PDB entry 6MJP | X-ray diffraction, 2.85 A resolution | chains C and F of the 5 polymer chains in the assembly

== Chain C ==
Molecule: Lipopolysaccharide export system protein LptC
Source organism: Vibrio cholerae
Reference sequence: A0A085S5D1 (A0A085S5D1_VIBCL); residues 1-187 here = UniProt positions 1-187
Sequence (191 residues; each row starts with the number of its first residue):
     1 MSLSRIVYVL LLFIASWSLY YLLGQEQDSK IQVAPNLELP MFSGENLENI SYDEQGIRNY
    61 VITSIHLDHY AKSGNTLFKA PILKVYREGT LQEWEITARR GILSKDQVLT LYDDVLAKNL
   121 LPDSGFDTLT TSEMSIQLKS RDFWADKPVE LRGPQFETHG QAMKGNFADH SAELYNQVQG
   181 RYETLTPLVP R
Disordered / not traced: 1, 176-191
Differences from the reference sequence: expression tag (188-191)

== Chain F ==
Molecule: FIG000988: Predicted permease
Source organism: Vibrio cholerae
Reference sequence: A0A0F0BAF3 (A0A0F0BAF3_VIBCL); numbering as in UniProt (aligned over 1-366)
Sequence (366 residues; numbered 1 to 366; the number before each row is that of its first residue):
     1 MIIVRYLIRE TIKSQFAIFF VLFLVFLSQK FIRVLADASD GEIPTSMILS IVGLNMPAMG
    61 LLMLPLSLYI GILLTFGRLY AESEITVMNA TGIGNKFLIR AALYLALITA SVAAFNALWL
   121 APWSQDKEAH LMEQFAAENS VDLLQKGHFQ RSPDGSSVVF IDNIENRKLY NVFVAQLAPR
   181 DSILPSVMFS HSGDVKELSD GRQIITLYDG TRYEGVPTRV DYMITNFDSY DGLIGQREVK
   241 SAERDWEALP TLSLLNNADR RAQAELQWRI SLVVCIPLLT MLVVPLSAVN PRQGRFAKMG
   301 PAILIYLTYF LALSATKSAI EDGSLPVIIG LWPINAALLL AALMVNTLDS IPVRRFKDRW
   361 KQRKVA
Disordered / not traced: 38-46, 137-141, 198-199, 237-242, 364-366
Small-molecule neighbours:
  - 6-cyclohexylhexyl beta-D-glucopyranoside (JU7): Glu-10, Ile-18, Leu-74, Arg-78, Glu-82, Arg-295, Phe-296
  - cyclohexyl-hexyl-beta-D-maltoside (MA4): Glu-82, Arg-295, Phe-296
Reported in the primary citation:
  - conformationally variable residues (loop rearrangement): Pro-179 to Ile-183

== Chain C / chain F interface ==
Contacting residue pairs (56; chain C residue first):
  Tyr-8(C) / Pro-301(F)
  Tyr-8(C) / Leu-304(F)
  Leu-11(C) / Ile-305(F)  hydrophobic
  Leu-11(C) / Thr-308(F)
  Ala-15(C) / Thr-308(F)
  Ala-15(C) / Leu-311(F)
  Ser-18(C) / Leu-311(F)
  Ser-18(C) / Ala-312(F)  hydrogen bond (side chain-backbone)
  Ser-18(C) / Ala-315(F)
  Leu-19(C) / Leu-311(F)  hydrophobic
  Tyr-21(C) / Ala-315(F)
  Tyr-21(C) / Ser-318(F)
  Tyr-21(C) / Ala-319(F)
  Leu-22(C) / Ser-314(F)
  Leu-22(C) / Ala-315(F)  hydrophobic
  Leu-22(C) / Ser-318(F)
  Gln-25(C) / Asp-322(F)  hydrogen bond
  Gln-32(C) / Gln-236(F)
  Val-33(C) / Pro-153(F)
  Ala-34(C) / Gln-236(F)
  Met-41(C) / Leu-233(F)
  Phe-42(C) / Ile-183(F)  hydrophobic
  Phe-42(C) / Arg-212(F)
  Phe-42(C) / Asp-231(F)
  Ser-43(C) / Tyr-230(F)
  Ser-43(C) / Asp-231(F)  hydrogen bond (backbone-backbone)
  Gly-44(C) / Ser-229(F)
  Glu-45(C) / Ser-229(F)  hydrogen bond (backbone-backbone)
  Asn-46(C) / Asn-226(F)
  Asn-46(C) / Asp-228(F)  hydrogen bond
  Leu-47(C) / Thr-225(F)
  Leu-47(C) / Asn-226(F)
  Leu-47(C) / Phe-227(F)  hydrophobic
  Leu-47(C) / Ser-229(F)
  Glu-48(C) / Ile-224(F)
  Glu-48(C) / Thr-225(F)
  Glu-48(C) / Asn-226(F)  hydrogen bond (backbone-backbone)
  Asn-49(C) / Ile-224(F)
  Asn-49(C) / Thr-225(F)
  Ile-50(C) / Met-223(F)
  Ile-50(C) / Ile-224(F)  hydrogen bond (backbone-backbone)
  Ser-51(C) / Tyr-222(F)
  Tyr-52(C) / Asp-221(F)
  Tyr-52(C) / Tyr-222(F)  hydrogen bond (backbone-backbone)
  Tyr-52(C) / Ile-224(F)  hydrophobic
  Asp-53(C) / Asp-221(F)
  Glu-54(C) / Arg-219(F)  salt bridge
  Gly-56(C) / Val-220(F)
  His-69(C) / Ile-183(F)
  Tyr-70(C) / Ser-182(F)
  Tyr-70(C) / Ile-183(F)
  Ala-71(C) / Asp-181(F)
  Ala-71(C) / Ser-182(F)  hydrogen bond (backbone-side chain)
  Lys-72(C) / Ser-182(F)
  Ser-73(C) / Ser-182(F)
  Gly-74(C) / Ser-182(F)  hydrogen bond (backbone-side chain)
Other interface residues (no listed pair), chain C (35 interface residues in all): Leu-12, Ile-14, Asn-36
Other interface residues (no listed pair), chain F (35 interface residues in all): Gln-176, Glu-214, Gly-232, Ser-324

== Overview ==
The chain C/chain F interface involves 35 residues from each chain; the contacts include 10 hydrogen bonds and
1 salt bridge. Polar pairs include Glu-54(C)/Arg-219(F), Ser-18(C)/Ala-312(F) and Gln-25(C)/Asp-322(F). Chain
F binds 6-cyclohexylhexyl beta-D-glucopyranoside and cyclohexyl-hexyl-beta-D-maltoside. From the paper:
conformational variability at Pro-179(F).
Here chain C is Lipopolysaccharide export system protein LptC and chain F is FIG000988: Predicted permease,
both from Vibrio cholerae. Entry 6MJP (LptB(E163Q)FGC from Vibrio cholerae) was determined by X-ray
diffraction, deposited together with 6MIT.
